PDB entry 9HVM | electron microscopy, 8.10 A resolution (very low resolution: no residue pairs are listed; an interface is given only as per-side residue counts) | chains I and O of the 16 polymer chains in the assembly

== Chain I (and O) ==
Name: Ribulose bisphosphate carboxylase large chain
Organism: Chlamydomonas reinhardtii
Notes: EC 4.1.1.39; chain O of this document is another copy of the same molecule, construct and numbering; everything in this record applies to it too
UniProtKB: P00877 (RBL_CHLRE); residues 7-475 here = UniProt positions 7-475
Chain sequence (469 residues; row label = number of the first residue in the row):
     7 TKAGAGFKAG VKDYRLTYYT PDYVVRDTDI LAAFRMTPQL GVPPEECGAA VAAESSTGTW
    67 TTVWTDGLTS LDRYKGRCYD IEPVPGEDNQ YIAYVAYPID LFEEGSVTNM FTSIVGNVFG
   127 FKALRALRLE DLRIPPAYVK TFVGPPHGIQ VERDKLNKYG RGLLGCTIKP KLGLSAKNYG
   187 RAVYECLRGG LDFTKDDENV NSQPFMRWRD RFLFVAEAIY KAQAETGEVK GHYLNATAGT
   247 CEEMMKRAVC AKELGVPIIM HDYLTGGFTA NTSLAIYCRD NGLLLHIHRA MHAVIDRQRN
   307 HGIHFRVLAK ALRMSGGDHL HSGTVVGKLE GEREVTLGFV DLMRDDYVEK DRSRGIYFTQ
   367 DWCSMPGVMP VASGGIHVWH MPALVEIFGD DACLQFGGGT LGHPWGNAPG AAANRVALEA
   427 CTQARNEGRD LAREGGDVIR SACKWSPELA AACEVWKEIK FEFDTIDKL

== Interface between chain I and chain O ==
At this resolution (8 A) residue pairs are not listed: 16 residues of chain I and 16 of chain O lie at the interface.

== Summary ==
Chain I and chain O each contribute 16 residues to their interface.
Chain I and chain O are both Ribulose bisphosphate carboxylase large chain (Chlamydomonas reinhardtii); the
structure, In-cell Structure of Pyrenoid Rubisco, was determined by electron microscopy.
